PDB entry 6RE4 | electron microscopy, 3.00 A resolution | chains Q and S of the 20 polymer chains in the assembly

Chain Q:
Molecule: epsilon: Polytomella F-ATP synthase epsilon subunit
From: Polytomella sp. Pringsheim 198.80
Chain sequence (74 residues; each row starts with the number of its first residue):
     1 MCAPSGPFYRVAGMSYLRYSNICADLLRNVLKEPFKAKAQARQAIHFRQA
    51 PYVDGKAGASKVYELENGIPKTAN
Unresolved in the structure: 1-2

Chain S:
Molecule: ATP synthase gamma chain, mitochondrial
From: Polytomella sp. Pringsheim 198.80
Reference sequence: Q4LDE7 (Q4LDE7_9CHLO); numbering as in UniProt (aligned over 1-317)
Chain sequence (317 residues; row label = number of the first residue in the row):
     1 MALRKAVLSLGLSQGVAAEAVLGSGMFNAVQHESVRYASNQAVKQRIRAI
    51 KNIGKITKAMKMVAASKMKNAQIAVEQSRGLVDPFVRLFGDFPAVNSNKS
   101 VVVAVTSDKGLCGGLNSNITKYTRATLATTESEGKDVVVVSIGDKGRSQL
   151 TRIESQRYQLAIADTYKVRVTFGQASLIVEELIKHNPQSYQILFNKFRSA
   201 ISFKPTVATILSPDLLEKQLEDVTGNSLDAYDIEASHERSDVLRDLTEFH
   251 LGVTLYNAMLENNCSEHASRMSAMENSTKSAGEMLGKLTLDYNRKRQATI
   301 TTELIEIIAGASALMDE
Unresolved in the structure: 1-38, 316-317

How chain Q and chain S interact:
Residue-residue contacts (61):
  Gly6(Q) - His237(S)  hydrogen bond (backbone-side chain)
  Gly6(Q) - Asp241(S)
  Pro7(Q) - His237(S)
  Tyr9(Q) - Asp245(S)  hydrogen bond
  Arg10(Q) - Arg244(S)
  Arg10(Q) - Asp245(S)  salt bridge
  Arg10(Q) - Glu248(S)  salt bridge
  Ser15(Q) - Glu180(S)
  Ser15(Q) - Glu248(S)
  Tyr16(Q) - Asp245(S)
  Tyr16(Q) - Glu248(S)  hydrogen bond (backbone-side chain)
  Tyr16(Q) - Phe249(S)  hydrophobic
  Leu17(Q) - Phe172(S)  hydrophobic
  Leu17(Q) - Ser176(S)
  Leu17(Q) - Val179(S)  hydrophobic
  Leu17(Q) - Glu248(S)
  Arg18(Q) - Leu177(S)
  Arg18(Q) - Glu180(S)  salt bridge
  Asn21(Q) - Phe172(S)
  Asn21(Q) - Gly173(S)
  Asn21(Q) - Ser176(S)  hydrogen bond
  Ala41(Q) - Arg169(S)  hydrogen bond (backbone-side chain)
  Ala41(Q) - Thr171(S)
  Arg42(Q) - Thr171(S)
  Ala44(Q) - Arg169(S)
  Ala44(Q) - Thr171(S)  hydrogen bond (backbone-side chain)
  Ile45(Q) - Gly173(S)
  Ile45(Q) - Gln174(S)
  Ile45(Q) - Leu177(S)  hydrophobic
  His46(Q) - Asp164(S)
  His46(Q) - Thr165(S)
  His46(Q) - Val168(S)
  His46(Q) - Gln174(S)  hydrogen bond (backbone-side chain)
  Phe47(Q) - Ile162(S)  hydrophobic
  Phe47(Q) - Ala163(S)
  Phe47(Q) - Asp164(S)
  Phe47(Q) - Gln174(S)
  Phe47(Q) - Leu177(S)  hydrophobic
  Phe47(Q) - Ile178(S)  hydrophobic
  Arg48(Q) - Asp144(S)  salt bridge
  Arg48(Q) - Ala161(S)
  Arg48(Q) - Ile162(S)
  Arg48(Q) - Ala163(S)  hydrogen bond (backbone-backbone)
  Arg48(Q) - Asp164(S)  salt bridge
  Gln49(Q) - Leu160(S)
  Gln49(Q) - Ala161(S)
  Gln49(Q) - Glu181(S)  hydrogen bond
  Ala50(Q) - Leu160(S)
  Ala50(Q) - Ala161(S)  hydrogen bond (backbone-backbone)
  Pro51(Q) - Gln159(S)
  Tyr52(Q) - Arg147(S)
  Tyr52(Q) - Tyr158(S)
  Tyr52(Q) - Gln159(S)  hydrogen bond (backbone-backbone)
  Tyr52(Q) - Ala161(S)  hydrophobic
  Asp54(Q) - Ser155(S)  hydrogen bond (backbone-side chain)
  Gly55(Q) - Ser155(S)  hydrogen bond (backbone-backbone)
  Tyr63(Q) - Leu177(S)  hydrophobic
  Tyr63(Q) - Glu181(S)
  Ile69(Q) - Gly173(S)
  Ile69(Q) - Ser176(S)
  Ile69(Q) - Leu177(S)  hydrophobic
Also at the interface, not in a pair above, chain Q (28 interface residues in all): Ser5, Gln43, Leu65, Pro70
Also at the interface, not in a pair above, chain S (32 interface residues in all): Gln156, Ser236, Gly252

Overview:
28 residues of chain Q and 32 residues of chain S are in contact, with 13 hydrogen bonds and 5 salt bridges.
Among the polar pairs are Arg10(Q)-Asp245(S), Arg10(Q)-Glu248(S) and Arg18(Q)-Glu180(S).
Chain Q is epsilon: Polytomella F-ATP synthase epsilon subunit and chain S is ATP synthase gamma chain,
mitochondrial, both from Polytomella sp. Pringsheim 198.80; the structure, Cryo-EM structure of Polytomella
F-ATP synthase, Rotary substate 2B, focussed refinement of F1 head and rotor, was determined by electron
microscopy (same publication as 6RD4, 6RD5, 6RD6, 6RD7, 6RD8, 6RD9 and 46 further entries).
